8ECE - chains B and D of the 4 polymer chains in the assembly; structure by X-ray diffraction, 1.86 A resolution.

== Chain B (and D) ==
Protein: L-asparaginase 2
Source organism: Escherichia coli K-12
Notes: EC 3.5.1.1; chain D of this document is another copy of the same molecule, construct and numbering; everything in this record applies to it too
UniProtKB: P00805 (ASPG2_ECOLI); residues 1-326 here correspond to UniProt positions 23-348 (UniProt number = residue number + 22)
Amino-acid sequence (334 residues; row label = number of the first residue in the row; numbers below 1 keep their minus sign (Met-7 is residue -7)):
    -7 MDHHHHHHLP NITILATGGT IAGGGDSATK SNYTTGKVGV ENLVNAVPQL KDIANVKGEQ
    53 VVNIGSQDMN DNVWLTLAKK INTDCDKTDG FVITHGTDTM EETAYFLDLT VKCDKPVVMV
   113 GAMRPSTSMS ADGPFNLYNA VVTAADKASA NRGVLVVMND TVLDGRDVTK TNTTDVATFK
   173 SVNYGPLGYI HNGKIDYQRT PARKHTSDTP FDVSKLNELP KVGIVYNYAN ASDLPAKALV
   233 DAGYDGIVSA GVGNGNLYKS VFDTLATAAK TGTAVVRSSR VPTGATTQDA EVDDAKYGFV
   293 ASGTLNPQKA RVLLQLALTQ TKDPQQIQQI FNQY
Disordered / not traced: -7 to 0, 13-33 (chain D: -7 to 0, 14-31)
Disulfides: Cys77-Cys105
Construct notes: initiating methionine (-7); expression tag (-6 to 0); engineered mutation Thr27 (Val49 in P00805)
Small-molecule neighbours: glutamic acid (GLU): Gly11, Thr12, Gly57, Ser58, Gln59, Gly88, Thr89, Asp90, Ala114
UniProt features mapped onto this chain:
  - active site: Thr12 (O-isoaspartyl threonine intermediate)
  - binding site (substrate): Ser58, Gln59, Thr89, Asp90

== Interface between chain B and chain D ==
Pairs across the interface (45):
  Asp156(B) with Arg191(D), salt bridge
  Arg158(B) with Gln190(D)
  Asn175(B) with Pro178(D); Tyr181(D), hydrogen bond (backbone-side chain)
  Tyr176(B) with Tyr176(D); Gly177(D); Pro178(D); Leu179(D); Tyr181(D); Asp188(D), hydrogen bond (side chain-backbone); Gln190(D); Arg191(D)
  Gly177(B) with Tyr176(D); Arg191(D), hydrogen bond (backbone-side chain)
  Pro178(B) with Asn175(D); Tyr176(D)
  Tyr181(B) with Asn175(D), hydrogen bond (side chain-backbone); Tyr176(D)
  His183(B) with Ala277(D); Thr279(D), hydrogen bond; Gln280(D); Asp281(D)
  Asn184(B) with Asp281(D), hydrogen bond (side chain-backbone)
  Asp188(B) with Tyr176(D); Arg195(D), salt bridge
  Gln190(B) with Arg158(D); Tyr176(D); Thr192(D); Ala194(D), hydrogen bond (backbone-backbone); Arg195(D)
  Arg191(B) with Asp156(D), salt bridge; Tyr176(D); Gly177(D), hydrogen bond (side chain-backbone); Leu179(D); Arg191(D); Thr192(D); Pro193(D)
  Thr192(B) with Gln190(D); Arg191(D)
  Pro193(B) with Arg191(D)
  Ala194(B) with Gln190(D), hydrogen bond (backbone-backbone)
  Arg195(B) with Asp188(D), salt bridge; Gln190(D)
  Thr279(B) with His183(D)
  Asp281(B) with Lys186(D), salt bridge
Interface residues without a listed pair, chain B (24 interface residues in all): Leu179, Gly180, Lys186, Tyr189, Ala277, Thr296
Interface residues without a listed pair, chain D (26 interface residues in all): Gly180, Asn184, Tyr189, Asn246, Thr296

== Overview ==
Chain B and chain D form an interface of 24 and 26 residues respectively, with 9 hydrogen bonds and 5 salt
bridges. Among the polar pairs are Asp156(B)-Arg191(D), Asp188(B)-Arg195(D) and Asp281(B)-Lys186(D). Ligands
of chain B: glutamic acid.
Both chains are L-asparaginase 2 (Escherichia coli K-12). Entry 8ECE (E. coli L-asparaginase II mutant (V27T)
in complex with L-Glu) was determined by X-ray diffraction (same publication as 8ECD).
